7V2M - chains A and H of the 23 polymer chains in the assembly; structure by electron microscopy, 3.40 A resolution.

== Chain A ==
Molecule: 16s ribosomal RNA
From: Thermus thermophilus HB8
Sequence (1522 nucleotides; row label = number of the first residue in the row):
     1 UUUGUUGGAG AGUUUGAUCC UGGCUCAGGG UGAACGCUGG CGGCGUGCCU AAGACAUGCA
    61 AGUCGUGCGG GCCGCGGGGU UUUACUCCGU GGUCAGCGGC GGACGGGUGA GUAACGCGUG
   121 GGUGACCUAC CCGGAAGAGG GGGACAACCC GGGGAAACUC GGGCUAAUCC CCCAUGUGGA
   181 CCCGCCCCUU GGGGUGUGUC CAAAGGGCUU UGCCCGCUUC CGGAUGGGCC CGCGUCCCAU
   241 CAGCUAGUUG GUGGGGUAAU GGCCCACCAA GGCGACGACG GGUAGCCGGU CUGAGAGGAU
   301 GGCCGGCCAC AGGGGCACUG AGACACGGGC CCCACUCCUA CGGGAGGCAG CAGUUAGGAA
   361 UCUUCCGCAA UGGGCGCAAG CCUGACGGAG CGACGCCGCU UGGAGGAAGA AGCCCUUCGG
   421 GGUGUAAACU CCUGAACCCG GGACGAAACC CCCGACGAGG GGACUGACGG UACCGGGGUA
   481 AUAGCGCCGG CCAACUCCGU GCCAGCAGCC GCGGUAAUAC GGAGGGCGCG AGCGUUACCC
   541 GGAUUCACUG GGCGUAAAGG GCGUGUAGGC GGCCUGGGGC GUCCCAUGUG AAAGACCACG
   601 GCUCAACCGU GGGGGAGCGU GGGAUACGCU CAGGCUAGAC GGUGGGAGAG GGUGGUGGAA
   661 UUCCCGGAGU AGCGGUGAAA UGCGCAGAUA CCGGGAGGAA CGCCGAUGGC GAAGGCAGCC
   721 ACCUGGUCCA CCCGUGACGC UGAGGCGCGA AAGCGUGGGG AGCAAACCGG AUUAGAUACC
   781 CGGGUAGUCC ACGCCCUAAA CGAUGCGCGC UAGGUCUCUG GGUCUCCUGG GGGCCGAAGC
   841 UAACGCGUUA AGCGCGCCGC CUGGGGAGUA CGGCCGCAAG GCUGAAACUC AAAGGAAUUG
   901 ACGGGGGCCC GCACAAGCGG UGGAGCAUGU GGUUUAAUUC GAAGCAACGC GAAGAACCUU
   961 ACCAGGCCUU GACAUGCUAG GGAACCCGGG UGAAAGCCUG GGGUGCCCCG CGAGGGGAGC
  1021 CCUAGCACAG GUGCUGCAUG GCCGUCGUCA GCUCGUGCCG UGAGGUGUUG GGUUAAGUCC
  1081 CGCAACGAGC GCAACCCCCG CCGUUAGUUG CCAGCGGUUC GGCCGGGCAC UCUAACGGGA
  1141 CUGCCCGCGA AAGCGGGAGG AAGGAGGGGA CGACGUCUGG UCAGCAUGGC CCUUACGGCC
  1201 UGGGCGACAC ACGUGCUACA AUGCCCACUA CAAAGCGAUG CCACCCGGCA ACGGGGAGCU
  1261 AAUCGCAAAA AGGUGGGCCC AGUUCGGAUU GGGGUCUGCA ACCCGACCCC AUGAAGCCGG
  1321 AAUCGCUAGU AAUCGCGGAU CAGCCAUGCC GCGGUGAAUA CGUUCCCGGG CCUUGUACAC
  1381 ACCGCCCGUC ACGCCAUGGG AGCGGGCUCU ACCCGAAGUC GCCGGGAGCC UACGGGCAGG
  1441 CGCCGAGGGU AGGGCCCGUG ACUGGGGCGA AGUCGUAACA AGGUAGCUGU ACCGGAAGGU
  1501 GCGGCUGGAU CACCUCCUUU CU
Not modelled in the structure: 1-4, 774-779, 1381-1386, 1477-1483, 1510-1522
Reported in the primary citation:
  - contacts within the chain: C1493/G1498
  - mutagenesis - A901G: decreased catalytic activity

== Chain H ==
Molecule: 30S ribosomal protein S8
From: Thermus thermophilus HB8
UniProtKB: P0DOY9 (RS8_THET8); residues 1-138 here = UniProt positions 1-138
Sequence (138 residues; numbered 1 to 138; the number before each row is that of its first residue):
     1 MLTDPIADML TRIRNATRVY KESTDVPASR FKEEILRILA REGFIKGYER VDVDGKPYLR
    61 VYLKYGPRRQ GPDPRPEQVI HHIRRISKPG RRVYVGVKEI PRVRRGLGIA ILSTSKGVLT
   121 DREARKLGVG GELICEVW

== How chain A and chain H interact ==
Contacting residue pairs (69; chain A residue first):
  U5(A) with Arg-102(H), base contact; Arg-105(H), base contact
  C548(A) with Arg-91(H), hydrogen bond to the sugar
  C570(A) with Pro-89(H), phosphate contact; Gly-90(H), sugar contact
  G571(A) with Met-1(H), sugar contact; Leu-2(H), sugar contact; Thr-3(H), sugar contact; Pro-89(H), phosphate contact; Arg-92(H), salt bridge to the phosphate
  C573(A) with Pro-5(H), phosphate contact
  C574(A) with Ser-29(H), phosphate contact; Arg-30(H), hydrogen bond to the phosphate
  U575(A) with Arg-30(H), salt bridge to the phosphate
  G581(A) with Tyr-94(H), hydrogen bond to the base
  U582(A) with Tyr-94(H), sugar contact
  C583(A) with Val-95(H), sugar contact; Gly-96(H), phosphate contact; Val-129(H), sugar contact; Gly-130(H), hydrogen bond to the sugar
  C584(A) with Gly-96(H), phosphate contact; Val-97(H), hydrogen bond to the phosphate; Gly-128(H), sugar contact
  G615(A) with Lys-98(H), salt bridge to the phosphate
  A624(A) with Ser-115(H), hydrogen bond to the sugar
  U625(A) with Ser-115(H), sugar contact
  A626(A) with Phe-31(H), sugar contact; Ser-113(H), hydrogen bond to the sugar; Thr-114(H), base contact; Ser-115(H), base contact; Gly-117(H), sugar contact
  C627(A) with Phe-31(H), sugar contact; Ser-113(H), hydrogen bond to the sugar; Glu-132(H), hydrogen bond to the sugar
  G628(A) with Arg-92(H), sugar contact
  U636(A) with Lys-56(H), phosphate contact
  A637(A) with Lys-56(H), salt bridge to the phosphate; Pro-57(H), base contact
  G739(A) with Met-1(H), base contact
  G807(A) with Met-1(H), hydrogen bond to the sugar
  C808(A) with Met-1(H), hydrogen bond to the sugar; Leu-2(H), sugar contact
  G809(A) with Leu-2(H), sugar contact; Asp-8(H), hydrogen bond to the sugar; Thr-11(H), base contact; Arg-12(H), hydrogen bond to the sugar; Asn-15(H), base contact
  C810(A) with Arg-12(H), sugar contact; Asn-15(H), hydrogen bond to the base
  U811(A) with Val-19(H), sugar contact
  A812(A) with Lys-21(H), salt bridge to the phosphate
  A837(A) with Val-19(H), base contact
  A838(A) with Arg-18(H), hydrogen bond to the sugar; Arg-75(H), hydrogen bond to the phosphate
  G839(A) with Arg-75(H), salt bridge to the phosphate
  G852(A) with Asn-15(H), base contact
  C853(A) with Thr-11(H), base contact; Arg-14(H), hydrogen bond to the sugar; Asn-15(H), hydrogen bond to the sugar; Arg-18(H), sugar contact
  G854(A) with Ala-7(H), sugar contact; Thr-11(H), hydrogen bond to the sugar; Arg-14(H), salt bridge to the phosphate
  C855(A) with Thr-3(H), hydrogen bond to the sugar; Asp-4(H), sugar contact; Lys-88(H), phosphate contact
  G856(A) with Thr-3(H), hydrogen bond to the sugar; Lys-88(H), phosphate contact; Pro-89(H), phosphate contact
Other interface residues (no listed pair), chain A (37 interface residues in all): G572, C740, C857
Other interface residues (no listed pair), chain H (45 interface residues in all): Ala-28, Lys-32, Gly-106, Val-118, Gly-131

== Overview ==
Chain A and chain H form an interface of 37 and 45 residues respectively; the contacts include 21 hydrogen
bonds and 7 salt bridges. Polar contacts include G581(A)/Tyr-94(H), C810(A)/Asn-15(H) and C548(A)/Arg-91(H).
The paper reports that A901G of chain A reduces catalytic activity; contacts within the chain involving
C1493(A) and G1498(A).
Chain A is 16s ribosomal RNA and chain H is 30S ribosomal protein S8, both from Thermus thermophilus HB8; the
structure, T.thermophilus 30S ribosome with KsgA, class K1k4, was determined by electron microscopy (same
publication as 7V2L, 7V2N, 7V2O, 7V2P and 7V2Q).
